Entry 3WG4 (X-ray diffraction, 1.60 A resolution); this record covers chains A and B.

Chain A (and B):
Name: Galactoside-binding lectin
From: Agrocybe cylindracea
Notes: engineered mutation(s): N46A; chain B of this document is another copy of the same molecule, construct and numbering; everything in this record applies to it too
Chain sequence (178 residues; numbered -9 to 168; the number before each row is that of its first residue; numbers below 1 keep their minus sign (Met-9 is residue -9)):
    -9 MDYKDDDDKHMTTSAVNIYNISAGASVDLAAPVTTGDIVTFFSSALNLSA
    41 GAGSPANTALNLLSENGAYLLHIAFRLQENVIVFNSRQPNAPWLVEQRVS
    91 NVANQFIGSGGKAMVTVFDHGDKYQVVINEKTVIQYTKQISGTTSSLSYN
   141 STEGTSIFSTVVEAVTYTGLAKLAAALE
Disordered / not traced: -9 to -2, 40-42, 143, 162-168 (chain B: -9 to -1, 39-44, 143-144, 162-168)

Interface between chain A and chain B:
Contacting residue pairs (59; chain A residue first):
  Met1(A) - Lys113(B)
  Met1(A) - Gln125(B)
  Thr2(A) - His110(B)
  Thr2(A) - Gln115(B)
  Thr2(A) - Gln125(B)  hydrogen bond (backbone-side chain)
  Thr3(A) - Gln115(B)
  Thr3(A) - Gln125(B)
  Ser4(A) - Phe108(B)
  Ser4(A) - His110(B)  hydrogen bond
  Ser4(A) - Gln115(B)  hydrogen bond (backbone-side chain)
  Val6(A) - Thr106(B)
  Val6(A) - Phe108(B)  hydrophobic
  Val6(A) - Val117(B)  hydrophobic
  Val6(A) - Asn119(B)
  Val6(A) - Glu120(B)
  Asn7(A) - Glu120(B)
  Ile8(A) - Met104(B)  hydrophobic
  Ile8(A) - Asn119(B)
  Ile8(A) - Glu120(B)  hydrogen bond (backbone-side chain)
  Ile28(A) - Ile28(B)  hydrophobic
  Ile28(A) - Tyr157(B)  hydrophobic
  Ile28(A) - Leu160(B)  hydrophobic
  Thr30(A) - Tyr157(B)  hydrogen bond
  Phe32(A) - Phe32(B)  hydrophobic
  Phe32(A) - Tyr157(B)
  Lys102(A) - Glu153(B)  salt bridge
  Met104(A) - Ile8(B)  hydrophobic
  Met104(A) - Glu153(B)
  Met104(A) - Val155(B)  hydrophobic
  Thr106(A) - Val6(B)
  Thr106(A) - Tyr157(B)
  Phe108(A) - Ser4(B)
  Phe108(A) - Val6(B)  hydrophobic
  Phe108(A) - Tyr157(B)  hydrophobic
  Phe108(A) - Leu160(B)  hydrophobic
  His110(A) - Thr2(B)
  His110(A) - Ser4(B)  hydrogen bond
  Lys113(A) - Met1(B)
  Gln115(A) - Thr2(B)
  Gln115(A) - Thr3(B)
  Gln115(A) - Ser4(B)  hydrogen bond (side chain-backbone)
  Val117(A) - Val6(B)  hydrophobic
  Asn119(A) - Val6(B)
  Asn119(A) - Ile8(B)
  Glu120(A) - Val6(B)
  Glu120(A) - Asn7(B)
  Glu120(A) - Ile8(B)  hydrogen bond (side chain-backbone)
  Gln125(A) - Met1(B)
  Gln125(A) - Thr2(B)
  Gln125(A) - Thr3(B)
  Glu153(A) - Lys102(B)  salt bridge
  Glu153(A) - Met104(B)
  Val155(A) - Met104(B)  hydrophobic
  Tyr157(A) - Ile28(B)  hydrophobic
  Tyr157(A) - Thr30(B)  hydrogen bond
  Tyr157(A) - Thr106(B)
  Tyr157(A) - Tyr157(B)  hydrophobic
  Leu160(A) - Ile28(B)  hydrophobic
  Leu160(A) - Phe108(B)  hydrophobic
Also at the interface, not in a pair above, chain A (27 interface residues in all): Ala5, Thr122
Also at the interface, not in a pair above, chain B (27 interface residues in all): Ala5, Thr122

Summary:
The chain A/chain B interface involves 27 residues from each chain; the contacts include 9 hydrogen bonds and
2 salt bridges. Polar pairs include Lys102(A)-Glu153(B), Thr2(A)-Gln125(B) and Ser4(A)-His110(B).
Chain A and chain B are both Galactoside-binding lectin (Agrocybe cylindracea); the structure, Crystal
structure of Agrocybe cylindracea galectin mutant (N46A) with blood type A antigen tetraose, was determined by
X-ray diffraction, deposited together with 3WG1, 3WG2 and 3WG3.
